8GQ5 - chains A and B of the 32 polymer chains in the assembly; structure by electron microscopy, 2.70 A resolution.

== Chain A (and B) ==
Protein: NAD(+) hydrolase SARM1
From: Homo sapiens
Notes: EC 3.2.2.6, 3.2.2.-; chain B of this document is another copy of the same molecule, construct and numbering; everything in this record applies to it too
UniProt: Q6SZW1 (SARM1_HUMAN); residues 1-724 here = UniProt positions 1-724
Sequence (724 residues; numbered 1 to 724; the number before each row is that of its first residue):
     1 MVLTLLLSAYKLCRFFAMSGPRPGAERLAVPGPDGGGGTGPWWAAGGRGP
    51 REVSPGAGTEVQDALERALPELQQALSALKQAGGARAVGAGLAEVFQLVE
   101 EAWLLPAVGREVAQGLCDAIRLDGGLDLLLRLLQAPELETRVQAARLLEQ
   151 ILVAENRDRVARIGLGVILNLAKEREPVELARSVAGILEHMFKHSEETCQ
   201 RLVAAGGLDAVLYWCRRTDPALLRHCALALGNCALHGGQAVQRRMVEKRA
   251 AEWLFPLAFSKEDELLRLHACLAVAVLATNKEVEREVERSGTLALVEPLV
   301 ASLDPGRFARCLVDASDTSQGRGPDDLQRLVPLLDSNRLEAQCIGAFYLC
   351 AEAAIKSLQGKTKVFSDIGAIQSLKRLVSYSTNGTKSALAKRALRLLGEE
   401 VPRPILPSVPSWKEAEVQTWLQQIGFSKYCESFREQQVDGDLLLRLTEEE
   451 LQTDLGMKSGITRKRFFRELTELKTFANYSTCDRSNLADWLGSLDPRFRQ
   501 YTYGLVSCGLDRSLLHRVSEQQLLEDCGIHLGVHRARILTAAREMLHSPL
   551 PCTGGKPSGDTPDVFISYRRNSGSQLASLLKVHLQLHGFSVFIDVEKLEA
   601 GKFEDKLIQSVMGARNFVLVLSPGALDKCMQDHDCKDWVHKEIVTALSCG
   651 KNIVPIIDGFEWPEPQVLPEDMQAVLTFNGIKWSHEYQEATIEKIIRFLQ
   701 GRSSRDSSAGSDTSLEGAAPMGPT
Disordered / not traced: 1-323, 550-724
Swiss-Prot annotation at these positions:
  - active site: Glu642
  - binding site (NAD(+)): Trp103, Arg110, Glu149 to Arg157, His190 to Lys193, Arg569, Arg570, Glu599
  - modified residue (Phosphoserine): Ser548, Ser558
  - mutagenesis: Lys11 (K11A: No effect on mitochondrial localization), Arg14 (R14A: Loss in ability to localize to mitochondria and reduction in apoptotic activity), Arg22 (R22A: No effect on mitochondrial localization), Arg27 (R27A: No effect on mitochondrial localization), Trp103 (W103A: In WQH to A mutant: Increased NAD(+)-binding to ARM repeats, leading to decreased NAD(+) hydrolase activity; when associated with A-150 and A-190), Arg110 (R110A: In RRK to A mutant: Slightly reduced NAD(+)-binding to ARM repeats; when associated with A-157 and A-193 ...), Gln150 (Q150A: In WQH to A mutant: Increased NAD(+)-binding to ARM repeats, leading to decreased NAD(+) hydrolase activity; when associated with A-103 and A-190), Arg157 (R157A: In RRK to A mutant: Slightly reduced NAD(+)-binding to ARM repeats; when associated with A-110 and A-193 ...), His190 (H190A: In WQH to A mutant: Increased NAD(+)-binding to ARM repeats, leading to decreased NAD(+) hydrolase activity; when associated with A-103 and A-150), Lys193 (K193A: In RRK to A mutant: Slightly reduced NAD(+)-binding to ARM repeats; when associated with A-110 and A-157 ...), Arg249 (R249A: No effect on octamer formation; does not affect NAD(+) hydrolase activity), Trp253 (W253A: Constitutively active mutant; strong ability to trigger axonal degeneration caused by disrupted interaction between the TIR domain and ARM repeats), 46 further mutagenesis entries in UniProt
Reported in the primary citation:
  - mutagenesis - L257C, F476C: increased catalytic activity

== How chain A and chain B interact ==
Pairs across the interface (24):
  Gln436(A) with Ser459(B), hydrogen bond; Ile461(B); Thr462(B); Arg465(B)
  Gln437(A) with Arg465(B)
  Asp439(A) with Arg468(B), salt bridge
  Asp441(A) with Arg468(B), salt bridge
  Leu442(A) with Ile461(B), hydrophobic; Arg465(B); Arg468(B)
  Arg445(A) with Lys464(B)
  Leu446(A) with Ile461(B), hydrophobic
  Glu450(A) with Ile461(B); Lys464(B), salt bridge
  Asp454(A) with Ile461(B)
  Val506(A) with Arg497(B)
  Ser507(A) with Arg497(B), hydrogen bond (backbone-side chain)
  Cys508(A) with His534(B), hydrogen bond (backbone-side chain)
  Leu510(A) with Val533(B), hydrophobic
  Leu514(A) with Arg537(B)
  Gln522(A) with Val533(B)
  Asp526(A) with Leu531(B); Gly532(B), hydrogen bond (side chain-backbone); Val533(B)
Also at the interface, not in a pair above, chain A (18 interface residues in all): Val438, Gly509
Also at the interface, not in a pair above, chain B (13 interface residues in all): Gly460

== Overview ==
Chain A and chain B form an interface of 18 and 13 residues respectively; the contacts include 4 hydrogen
bonds and 3 salt bridges. Polar contacts include Asp439(A)-Arg468(B), Asp441(A)-Arg468(B) and
Glu450(A)-Lys464(B). The paper reports that L257C and F476C of chain A increase catalytic activity.
Both chains are NAD(+) hydrolase SARM1 (Homo sapiens). Entry 8GQ5 (Human SARM1 bounded with NMN and
Nanobody-C6, double-layer structure) was determined by electron microscopy, deposited together with 8GNI and
8GNJ.
